4P7M - chains A and C of the 3 polymer chains in the assembly; structure by X-ray diffraction, 3.02 A resolution.

== Chain A (and C) ==
Molecule: Macrophage migration inhibitory factor-like protein
Source organism: Plasmodium falciparum
Notes: chain C of this document is another copy of the same molecule, construct and numbering; everything in this record applies to it too
UniProt: Q6Q3H7 (Q6Q3H7_PLAFA); residues 1-114 here correspond to UniProt positions 2-115 (UniProt number = residue number + 1)
Sequence (114 residues; row label = number of the first residue in the row):
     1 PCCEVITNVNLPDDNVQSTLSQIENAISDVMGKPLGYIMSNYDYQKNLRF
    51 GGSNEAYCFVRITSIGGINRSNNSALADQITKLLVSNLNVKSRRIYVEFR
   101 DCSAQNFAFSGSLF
Unresolved in the structure: 65-70, 102-105 (chain C: 28, 32-34, 65-67, 70-71, 102-107, 109-114)
Ligand contacts: 2OE (3-[(2-methyl-6-phenylpyridin-4-yl)oxy]phenol): Pro1, Cys2, Tyr37, Met39, Ser64, Asn106
Reported in the primary citation:
  - self-association interface (contacts with another copy of this molecule); pairs are residue here / residue on that copy: Gln45-Asn41 (hydrogen bond), Gln45-Asp43 (hydrogen bond)
  - binding site for 2OE: Pro1, Tyr37, Met39, Phe50, Phe59, Ser64, Tyr96, Asn106

== Chain A / chain C interface ==
Residue-residue contacts (41; chain A residue first):
  Asp13(A) - Asn47(C)
  Val16(A) - Asn47(C)
  Gln17(A) - Asn47(C)
  Gln17(A) - Arg49(C)  hydrogen bond (backbone-side chain)
  Gln17(A) - Asn54(C)
  Leu20(A) - Asn47(C)
  Leu20(A) - Arg49(C)
  Ser21(A) - Arg49(C)
  Glu24(A) - Arg49(C)  salt bridge
  Glu24(A) - Gly52(C)
  Gly36(A) - Gly51(C)  hydrogen bond (backbone-backbone)
  Ile38(A) - Phe50(C)
  Ile38(A) - Gly51(C)
  Met39(A) - Arg49(C)
  Met39(A) - Tyr57(C)
  Met39(A) - Phe59(C)  hydrophobic
  Ser40(A) - Leu48(C)
  Ser40(A) - Arg49(C)  hydrogen bond (backbone-backbone)
  Asn41(A) - Gln45(C)  hydrogen bond
  Asn41(A) - Asn47(C)
  Asn41(A) - Leu48(C)
  Tyr42(A) - Gln45(C)
  Asp43(A) - Gln45(C)  hydrogen bond
  Asn106(A) - Phe99(C)
  Asn106(A) - Arg100(C)
  Asn106(A) - Asp101(C)
  Phe107(A) - Glu98(C)
  Phe107(A) - Phe99(C)  hydrogen bond (backbone-backbone)
  Ala108(A) - Tyr96(C)
  Ala108(A) - Val97(C)
  Phe109(A) - Asn73(C)
  Phe109(A) - Ala77(C)  hydrophobic
  Phe109(A) - Tyr96(C)
  Phe109(A) - Val97(C)  hydrogen bond (backbone-backbone)
  Ser110(A) - Ile95(C)
  Gly111(A) - Thr81(C)
  Gly111(A) - Ser92(C)  hydrogen bond (backbone-side chain)
  Gly111(A) - Ile95(C)  hydrogen bond (backbone-backbone)
  Ser112(A) - Ser92(C)  hydrogen bond (backbone-backbone)
  Phe114(A) - Ser74(C)
  Phe114(A) - Asp78(C)
Also at the interface, not in a pair above, chain A (22 interface residues in all): Tyr37
Also at the interface, not in a pair above, chain C (24 interface residues in all): Arg93

== Summary ==
22 residues of chain A and 24 residues of chain C are in contact, with 10 hydrogen bonds and 1 salt bridge.
Polar contacts include Glu24(A)-Arg49(C), Gln17(A)-Arg49(C) and Asn41(A)-Gln45(C). Chain A binds compound 2OE.
The paper reports a binding site for 2OE at Pro1(A), Tyr37(A) and Met39(A) among others; a self-association
interface involving Gln45(A).
Both chains are Macrophage migration inhibitory factor-like protein (Plasmodium falciparum). Entry 4P7M
(Crystal structure of Plasmodium falciparum MIF in complex with 3-[(2-methyl-6-phenylpyridin-4-yl)oxy]phenol)
was determined by X-ray diffraction, deposited together with 4P7S.
